PDB entry 8PO8 | X-ray diffraction, 2.52 A resolution | chains A and C of the 4 polymer chains in the assembly

[Chain A]
Molecule: ATP-dependent RNA helicase HrpA
From: Escherichia coli K-12
Notes: EC 3.6.4.13
UniProtKB: P43329 (HRPA_ECOLI); numbering as in UniProt (aligned over 1-758)
Chain sequence (758 residues; each row starts with the number of its first residue):
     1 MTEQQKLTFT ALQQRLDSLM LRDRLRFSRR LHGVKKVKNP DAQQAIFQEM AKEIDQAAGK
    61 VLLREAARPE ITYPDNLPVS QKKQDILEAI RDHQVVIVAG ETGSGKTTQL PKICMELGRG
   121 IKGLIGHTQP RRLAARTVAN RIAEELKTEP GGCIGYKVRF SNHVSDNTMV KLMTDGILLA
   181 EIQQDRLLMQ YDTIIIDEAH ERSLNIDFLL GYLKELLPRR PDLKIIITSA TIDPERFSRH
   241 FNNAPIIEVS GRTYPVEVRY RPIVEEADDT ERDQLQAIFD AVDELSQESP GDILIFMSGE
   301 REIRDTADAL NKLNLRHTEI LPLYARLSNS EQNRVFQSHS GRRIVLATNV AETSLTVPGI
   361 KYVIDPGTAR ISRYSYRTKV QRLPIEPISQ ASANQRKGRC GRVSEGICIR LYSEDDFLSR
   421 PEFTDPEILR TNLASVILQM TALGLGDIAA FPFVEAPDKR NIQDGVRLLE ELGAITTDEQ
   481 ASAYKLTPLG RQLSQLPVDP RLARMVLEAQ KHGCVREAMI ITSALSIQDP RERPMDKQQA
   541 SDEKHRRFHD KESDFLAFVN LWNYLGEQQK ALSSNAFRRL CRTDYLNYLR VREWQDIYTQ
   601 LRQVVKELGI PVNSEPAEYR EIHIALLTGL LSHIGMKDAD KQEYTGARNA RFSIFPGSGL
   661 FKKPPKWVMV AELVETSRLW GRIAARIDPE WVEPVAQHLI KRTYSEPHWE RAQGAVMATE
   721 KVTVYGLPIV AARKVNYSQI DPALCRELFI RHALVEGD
Disordered / not traced: 1-3, 532-551, 627-758
Differences from the reference sequence: conflict Asn-162 (Asp in P43329), Pro-290 (His in P43329)
Metal / ion sites: Mg2+: Thr-107, Glu-198 (together with ADP)
Small-molecule neighbours:
  - ADP (adenosine-5'-diphosphate): Leu-77, Glu-101, Thr-102, Gly-103, Ser-104, Gly-105, Lys-106, Thr-107, Thr-108, Thr-137, Arg-141, Phe-336, Thr-353, Thr-356
  - succinic acid (SIN), molecule 1: Pro-130, Arg-131, Arg-132, Val-158, Arg-159, Thr-174, Ile-177
  - succinic acid (SIN), molecule 2: His-200, Arg-202, Ile-232, Asp-233, Pro-234, Arg-236, Phe-237, Phe-423, Thr-424
Reported in the primary citation:
  - binding site for the 11-nt DNA strand: Gln-184
  - binding site for the 11-nt DNA strand (chain C): Thr-476, Asp-478
  - mutagenesis - R22A, R26A, R29A, R30A (10-fold): decreased binding to i-motif
  - mutagenesis - R22A, R26A, R29A: decreased catalytic activity
  - mutagenesis - R30A: abolished catalytic activity
  - binding site for ADP: Arg-141, Phe-336
  - mutagenesis - R22A, R26A, R29A, R30A: decreased binding to D-C12
  - mutagenesis - R26A, R29A, R30A: decreased binding to D-G-rich
  - mutagenesis - E49A: unchanged binding to D-G-rich
  - mutagenesis - E49A: unchanged binding to D-C12

[Chain C]
Molecule: 11-nt DNA strand
Sequence (11 nucleotides; row label = number of the first residue in the row):
     1 CCCCCCCCCC C

[How chain A and chain C interact]
Residue-residue contacts - 20 pairs, chain A then chain C:
  Arg-26(A) with DC3(C), hydrogen bond to the base; DC11(C), base contact
  Arg-29(A) with DC3(C), sugar contact; DC4(C), phosphate contact; DC11(C), hydrogen bond to the phosphate
  Arg-30(A) with DC2(C), hydrogen bond to the base; DC3(C), base contact
  Gly-33(A) with DC2(C), phosphate contact; DC3(C), phosphate contact
  Val-34(A) with DC2(C), sugar contact
  Val-37(A) with DC2(C), sugar contact
  Asn-39(A) with DC1(C), hydrogen bond to the phosphate
  Ala-42(A) with DC1(C), phosphate contact
  Ala-45(A) with DC1(C), base contact
  Ile-46(A) with DC1(C), sugar contact; DC2(C), sugar contact
  Met-50(A) with DC2(C), base contact
  Thr-476(A) with DC7(C), hydrogen bond to the base
  Asp-478(A) with DC7(C), hydrogen bond to the base
  Lys-485(A) with DC7(C), hydrogen bond to the base
Other interface residues (no listed pair), chain A (15 interface residues in all): Gln-183
Other interface residues (no listed pair), chain C (7 interface residues in all): DC10

[In short]
Chain A and chain C form an interface of 15 and 7 residues respectively; the contacts include 7 hydrogen
bonds. Polar pairs include Arg-26(A)/DC3(C), Arg-30(A)/DC2(C) and Thr-476(A)/DC7(C). From the paper: a binding
site for the 11-nt DNA strand (chain C) at Thr-476(A) and Asp-478(A); R22A, R26A and R29A of chain A, among
others, reduce binding to i-motif; 5 substitutions were tested in all.
Chain A is ATP-dependent RNA helicase HrpA (Escherichia coli K-12) and chain C is an 11-nt DNA strand; the
structure, Structure of Escherichia coli HrpA in complex with ADP and oligonucleotide poly(dC)11 forming an
i-motif, was determined by X-ray diffraction, deposited together with 8PO6 and 8PO7.
